Entry 8QK3 (electron microscopy, 3.20 A resolution); this record covers chains A and D of the 5 polymer chains in the assembly.

== Chain A ==
Name: Fiber protein
Organism: Human adenovirus 11
UniProt: P35774 (SPIKE_ADE1P); numbering as in UniProt (aligned over 1-325)
Sequence (325 residues; numbered 1 to 325; the number before each row is that of its first residue):
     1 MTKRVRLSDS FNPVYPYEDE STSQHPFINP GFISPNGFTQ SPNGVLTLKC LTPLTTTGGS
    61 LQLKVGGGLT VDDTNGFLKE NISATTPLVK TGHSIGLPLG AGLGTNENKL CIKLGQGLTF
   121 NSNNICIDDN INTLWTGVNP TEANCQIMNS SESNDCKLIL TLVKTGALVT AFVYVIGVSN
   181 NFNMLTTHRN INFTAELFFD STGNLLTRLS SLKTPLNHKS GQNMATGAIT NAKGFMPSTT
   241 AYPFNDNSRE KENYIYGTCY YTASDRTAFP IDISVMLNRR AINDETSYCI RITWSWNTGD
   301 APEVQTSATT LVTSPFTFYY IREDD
Unresolved in the structure: 1-128

== Chain D ==
Name: Desmoglein-2
Organism: Homo sapiens
UniProt: Q14126 (DSG2_HUMAN); residues -48 to 1069 here correspond to UniProt positions 1-1118 (UniProt number = residue number + 49)
Sequence (1118 residues; numbered -48 to 1069; the number before each row is that of its first residue; numbers below 1 keep their minus sign (Met-48 is residue -48)):
   -48 MARSPGRAYA LLLLLICFNV GSGLHLQVLS TRNENKLLPK HPHLVRQKRA WITAPVALRE
    12 GEDLSKKNPI AKIHSDLAEE RGLKITYKYT GKGITEPPFG IFVFNKDTGE LNVTSILDRE
    72 ETPFFLLTGY ALDARGNNVE KPLELRIKVL DINDNEPVFT QDVFVGSVEE LSAAHTLVMK
   132 INATDADEPN TLNSKISYRI VSLEPAYPPV FYLNKDTGEI YTTSVTLDRE EHSSYTLTVE
   192 ARDGNGEVTD KPVKQAQVQI RILDVNDNIP VVENKVLEGM VEENQVNVEV TRIKVFDADE
   252 IGSDNWLANF TFASGNEGGY FHIETDAQTN EGIVTLIKEV DYEEMKNLDF SVIVANKAAF
   312 HKSIRSKYKP TPIPIKVKVK NVKEGIHFKS SVISIYVSES MDRSSKGQII GNFQAFDEDT
   372 GLPAHARYVK LEDRDNWISV DSVTSEIKLA KLPDFESRYV QNGTYTVKIV AISEDYPRKT
   432 ITGTVLINVE DINDNCPTLI EPVQTICHDA EYVNVTAEDL DGHPNSGPFS FSVIDKPPGM
   492 AEKWKIARQE STSVLLQQSE KKLGRSEIQF LISDNQGFSC PEKQVLTLTV CECLHGSGCR
   552 EAQHDSYVGL GPAAIALMIL AFLLLLLVPL LLLMCHCGKG AKGFTPIPGT IEMLHPWNNE
   612 GAPPEDKVVP SFLPVDQGGS LVGRNGVGGM AKEATMKGSS SASIVKGQHE MSEMDGRWEE
   672 HRSLLSGRAT QFTGATGAIM TTETTKTARA TGASRDMAGA QAAAVALNEE FLRNYFTDKA
   732 ASYTEEDENH TAKDCLLVYS QEETESLNAS IGCCSFIEGE LDDRFLDDLG LKFKTLAEVC
   792 LGQKIDINKE IEQRQKPATE TSMNTASHSL CEQTMVNSEN TYSSGSSFPV PKSLQEANAE
   852 KVTQEIVTER SVSSRQAQKV ATPLPDPMAS RNVIATETSY VTGSTMPPTT VILGPSQPQS
   912 LIVTERVYAP ASTLVDQPYA NEGTVVVTER VIQPHGGGSN PLEGTQHLQD VPYVMVRERE
   972 SFLAPSSGVQ PTLAMPNIAV GQNVTVTERV LAPASTLQSS YQIPTENSMT ARNTTVSGAG
  1032 VPGPLPDFGL EESGHSNSTI TTSSTRVTKH STVQHSYS
Unresolved in the structure: -48 to 99, 338-1069

== How chain A and chain D interact ==
Contacting residue pairs (21):
  Met148(A) with Thr174(D); Ser175(D)
  Asn149(A) with His126(D), hydrogen bond
  Ser150(A) with Tyr163(D); Thr174(D)
  Leu185(A) with Ser175(D)
  His188(A) with Pro159(D); Val176(D)
  Arg189(A) with Glu182(D), salt bridge
  Asn190(A) with Leu122(D); Thr177(D); Asp179(D)
  Ile191(A) with Ser175(D); Val176(D), hydrophobic
  Asn192(A) with Ser123(D); Ala124(D); Ala125(D); Ser175(D), hydrogen bond (backbone-backbone); Thr177(D), hydrogen bond
  Phe193(A) with Ser175(D)
  Asn297(A) with Leu122(D)
Other interface residues (no listed pair), chain A (13 interface residues in all): Met184, Gln305
Other interface residues (no listed pair), chain D (16 interface residues in all): Tyr158, Pro160, Leu178
Interface features reported in the paper:
  - hot spots on chain A (mutagenesis) - D265A (KD = 7.218 x 10-5): decreased binding to Desmoglein-2 (chain D)

== Summary ==
13 residues of chain A face 16 of chain D across their interface; the contacts include 3 hydrogen bonds and 1
salt bridge. Polar pairs include Arg189(A)-Glu182(D), Asn149(A)-His126(D) and Asn192(A)-Thr177(D). From the
paper: D265A of chain A reduces binding to Desmoglein-2 (chain D).
Chain A is Fiber protein (Human adenovirus 11) and chain D is Desmoglein-2 (Homo sapiens); the structure,
Human Adenovirus type 11 fiber knob in complex with its cell receptors, Desmoglein-2 and CD46, was determined
by electron microscopy together with 8QJX and 8QJY from the same study.
